3U4E - chains G and H of the 3 polymer chains in the assembly; structure by X-ray diffraction, 2.19 A resolution.

[Chain G]
Molecule: V1V2 region of HIV-1 on 1FD6 scaffold
Organism: Human immunodeficiency virus 1
Sequence (124 residues; numbered 118 to 246 plus 5 insertion-coded residues; 10 numbers in that range are skipped by the numbering (no residue carries them; nothing is unmodelled there); the number before each row is that of its first residue; a row labelled like 186A-186E holds insertion residues (186A, then the next letters in order)):
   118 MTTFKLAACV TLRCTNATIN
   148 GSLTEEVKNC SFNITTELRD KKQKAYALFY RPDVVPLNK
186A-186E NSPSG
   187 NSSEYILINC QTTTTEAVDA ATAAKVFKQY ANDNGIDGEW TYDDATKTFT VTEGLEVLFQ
Disordered / not traced: 180-186, 186A-186E, 187-188, 245-246
Disulfides: Cys126-Cys196, Cys131-Cys157
Covalent attachments: glycan linked to Asn156; N-acetylglucosamine (NAG) linked to Asn160

[Chain H]
Molecule: PG9 Heavy Chain
Organism: Homo sapiens
Sequence (248 residues; row label = number of the first residue in the row; a row labelled like 82A-82C holds insertion residues (82A, then the next letters in order)):
     2 ERLVESGGGV VQPGSSLRLS CAASGFDFSR QGMHWVRQAP GQGLEWVAFI K
   52A Y
    53 DGSEKYHADS VWGRLSISRD NSKDTLYLQM
82A-82C NSL
    83 RVEDTATYFC VREAGGPD
100A-100T YRNGYNYYDFYDGYYNYHYM
   101 DVWGKGTTVT VSSASTKGPS VFPLAPSSKS TSGGTAALGC LVKDYFPEPV TVSWNSGALT
   161 SGVHTFPAVL QSSGLYSLSS VVTVPSSSLG TQTYICNVNH KPSNTKVDKK VEPKSCDKGL
   221 EVLFQ
Disordered / not traced: 217-225
Disulfides: Cys22-Cys92, Cys140-Cys196
Modified positions: Glu2 (pyroglutamic acid; PCA); Tyr100G (o-sulfo-l-tyrosine; TYS); Tyr100H (o-sulfo-l-tyrosine; TYS)
Reported in the primary citation:
  - binding site for N-acetylglucosamine: Arg100B, Asp100, Tyr100K
  - binding site for alpha-D-mannopyranose: Asn73, Asn100P, His100R

[How chain G and chain H interact]
Pairs across the interface (29):
  Asn160(G) - Arg100B(H)
  Asn160(G) - Tyr100G(H)
  Glu164(G) - Tyr100E(H)
  Arg166(G) - Gly100D(H)
  Arg166(G) - Tyr100E(H)  hydrogen bond (backbone-side chain)
  Asp167(G) - Tyr100E(H)
  Asp167(G) - Asn100F(H)  hydrogen bond (backbone-backbone)
  Lys168(G) - Tyr100E(H)
  Lys168(G) - Asn100F(H)
  Lys168(G) - Tyr100H(H)
  Lys168(G) - Asp100L(H)  salt bridge
  Lys169(G) - Tyr100E(H)
  Lys169(G) - Asn100F(H)  hydrogen bond (backbone-backbone)
  Lys169(G) - Tyr100G(H)
  Lys169(G) - Tyr100H(H)  hydrogen bond (backbone-backbone)
  Gln170(G) - Tyr100H(H)
  Gln170(G) - Asp100I(H)
  Gln170(G) - Tyr100K(H)
  Gln170(G) - Asp100L(H)  hydrogen bond (side chain-backbone)
  Lys171(G) - Tyr100H(H)  hydrogen bond (backbone-backbone)
  Lys171(G) - Asp100I(H)
  Lys171(G) - Phe100J(H)
  Lys171(G) - Tyr100O(H)
  Ala172(G) - Phe100J(H)
  Tyr173(G) - Phe100J(H)
  Asp223(G) - Tyr100E(H)  hydrogen bond
  Glu242(G) - Arg100B(H)  salt bridge
  Glu242(G) - Asn100C(H)  hydrogen bond
  Glu242(G) - Tyr100G(H)
Other interface residues (no listed pair), chain G (16 interface residues in all): Thr162, Leu165, Glu239, Gly240

[Overview]
16 residues of chain G and 12 residues of chain H are in contact; the contacts include 8 hydrogen bonds and 2
salt bridges. Polar contacts include Lys168(G)-Asp100L(H), Glu242(G)-Arg100B(H) and Arg166(G)-Tyr100E(H). The
paper reports a binding site for N-acetylglucosamine at Asp100(H), Arg100B(H) and Tyr100K(H); a binding site
for alpha-D-mannopyranose at Asn73(H), Asn100P(H) and His100R(H).
Chain G is V1V2 region of HIV-1 on 1FD6 scaffold (Human immunodeficiency virus 1) and chain H is PG9 Heavy
Chain (Homo sapiens); the structure, Crystal Structure of PG9 Fab in Complex with V1V2 Region from HIV-1
strain CAP45, was determined by X-ray diffraction together with 3TCL, 3U1S, 3U36, 3U46 and 3U4B from the same
study.
